PDB entry 8ABK | electron microscopy, 2.50 A resolution | chains O and S of the 20 polymer chains in the assembly

# Chain O
Protein: YALI0A17468p
From: Yarrowia lipolytica
Reference sequence: Q6CGP7 (Q6CGP7_YARLI); numbering as in UniProt (aligned over 1-330)
Amino-acid sequence (330 residues; row label = number of the first residue in the row):
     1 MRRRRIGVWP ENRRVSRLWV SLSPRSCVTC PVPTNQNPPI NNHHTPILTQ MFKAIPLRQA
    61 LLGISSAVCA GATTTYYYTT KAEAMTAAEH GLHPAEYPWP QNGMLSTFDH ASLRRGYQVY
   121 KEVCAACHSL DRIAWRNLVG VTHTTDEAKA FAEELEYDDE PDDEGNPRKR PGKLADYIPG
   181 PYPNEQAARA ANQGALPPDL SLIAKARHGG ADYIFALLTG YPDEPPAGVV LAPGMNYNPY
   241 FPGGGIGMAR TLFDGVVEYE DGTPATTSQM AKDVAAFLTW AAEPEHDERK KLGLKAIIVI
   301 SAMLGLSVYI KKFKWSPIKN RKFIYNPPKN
Unresolved in the structure: 1-84, 329-330
Bound ions: heme c Fe: His-128, Met-248
Residues lining bound ligands:
  - heme c (HEC): Val-119, Val-123, Cys-124, Cys-127, His-128, Asn-192, Ala-195, Leu-196, Pro-197, Pro-198, Leu-200, Ile-203, Arg-207, Tyr-213, Ile-214, Leu-217, Leu-218, Phe-241, Ile-246, Gly-247, Met-248, Thr-251, Leu-252, Val-274, Leu-278
  - phosphatidylethanolamine (PTY): Leu-292, Lys-295, Ala-296, Val-299, Ile-300

# Chain S
Protein: Cytochrome b-c1 complex subunit 8
From: Yarrowia lipolytica
Reference sequence: Q6C387 (Q6C387_YARLI); residues 3-95 here correspond to UniProt positions 1-93 (UniProt number = residue number - 2)
Amino-acid sequence (93 residues; each row starts with the number of its first residue):
     3 MGGNGHYMGW WGHMGSPPQK GIAGYTISPF AARPFAGVVH AAIFNTFRRT KNQALFVILP
    63 VSFFYYVWTQ ASEKNEWLYT KAGRHELAKA LAE
Unresolved in the structure: 3-8, 94-95
Residues lining bound ligands: 1,2-diacyl-sn-glycero-3-phosphocholine (PC1): Gln-55, Phe-58, Val-59, Val-63

# Chain O / chain S interface
Residue-residue contacts (31; chain O residue first):
  Met-85(O) with Tyr-81(S)
  Thr-86(O) with Tyr-81(S)
  Tyr-309(O) with Pro-36(S), hydrophobic; Phe-37(S), hydrophobic
  Lys-312(O) with Pro-36(S); Phe-37(S)
  Phe-313(O) with Pro-31(S); Phe-32(S), hydrophobic; Pro-36(S)
  Ser-316(O) with Pro-31(S)
  Pro-317(O) with Thr-28(S), hydrogen bond (backbone-side chain); Ile-29(S); Pro-31(S)
  Asn-320(O) with Ala-34(S)
  Arg-321(O) with Tyr-27(S); Thr-28(S)
  Lys-322(O) with Ala-25(S); Gly-26(S); Tyr-27(S), hydrogen bond (backbone-backbone)
  Phe-323(O) with Ile-24(S), hydrophobic; Ala-25(S); Gly-26(S)
  Ile-324(O) with Gly-23(S); Ile-24(S); Ala-25(S), hydrogen bond (backbone-backbone); Tyr-27(S), hydrophobic
  Tyr-325(O) with Lys-22(S); Gly-23(S); Ile-24(S), hydrophobic
  Asn-326(O) with Gly-23(S), hydrogen bond (backbone-backbone)
  Pro-328(O) with Lys-22(S)
Other interface residues (no listed pair), chain O (16 interface residues in all): Val-308
Other interface residues (no listed pair), chain S (15 interface residues in all): Ser-30

# In short
Chain O and chain S form an interface of 16 and 15 residues respectively, with 4 hydrogen bonds. Polar pairs
include Pro-317(O)/Thr-28(S), Lys-322(O)/Tyr-27(S) and Ile-324(O)/Ala-25(S). Chain O binds
phosphatidylethanolamine and heme c. Bound to chain S: 1,2-diacyl-sn-glycero-3-phosphocholine.
Here chain O is YALI0A17468p and chain S is Cytochrome b-c1 complex subunit 8, both from Yarrowia lipolytica.
Entry 8ABK (Complex III2 from Yarrowia lipolytica, decylubiquinol bound, b-position) was determined by
electron microscopy together with 8AB6, 8AB7, 8AB8, 8AB9, 8ABA, 8ABB and 11 further entries from the same
study.
